PDB entry 3PXD | X-ray diffraction, 2.80 A resolution | chain A

[Chain A]
Name: Breast cancer type 1 susceptibility protein
Source organism: Homo sapiens
Notes: EC 6.3.2.-; fragment: BRCT Domain
UniProtKB: P38398 (BRCA1_HUMAN); numbering as in UniProt (aligned over 1646-1859)
Sequence (214 residues; each row starts with the number of its first residue):
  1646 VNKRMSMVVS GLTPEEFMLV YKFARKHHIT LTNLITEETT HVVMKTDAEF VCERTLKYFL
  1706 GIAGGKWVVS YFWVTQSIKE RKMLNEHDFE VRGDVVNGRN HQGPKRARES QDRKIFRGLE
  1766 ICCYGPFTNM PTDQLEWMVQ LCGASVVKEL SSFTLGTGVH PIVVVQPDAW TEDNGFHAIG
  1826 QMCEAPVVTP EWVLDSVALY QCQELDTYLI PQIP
Disordered / not traced: 1646-1648, 1817-1818
Differences from the reference sequence: engineered mutation Pro1835 (Arg in P38398)
Metal / ion sites: Ni2+ near His1805 (its only coordinating residue here)
Swiss-Prot annotation at these positions:
  - natural variant: Ser1651 (S1651F: In BC; uncertain significance; S1651P: In BC; uncertain significance), Ser1655 (S1655F: In BC; uncertain significance), Thr1685 (T1685A: In BC; T1685I: In BROVCA1), His1686 (H1686Q: In BC; uncertain significance; H1686R: In BC; uncertain significance), Val1688 (deletion: In BC; uncertain significance), Met1689 (M1689R: In BC; uncertain significance), Lys1690 (K1690Q: In some patients with sporadic breast cancer; uncertain significance), Thr1691 (T1691I: In BC; uncertain significance), Asp1692 (D1692N: In ovarian cancer; uncertain significance), Cys1697 (C1697R: In OC), Arg1699 (R1699Q: In BC; R1699W: In BC, OC and FANCS), Gly1706 (G1706A: In BC; G1706E: In BC), 26 further natural variant entries in UniProt
  - mutagenesis: Ser1655 (S1655A: Abolishes interaction with BRIP1), Gly1656 (G1656D: No effect on affinity for a BRIP1 phosphopeptide), Phe1662 (F1662S: Does not abolish ABRAXAS1 binding, but abolishes formation of a heterotetramer with ABRAXAS1), Met1663 (M1663K: Does not abolish ABRAXAS1 binding, but abolishes formation of a heterotetramer with ABRAXAS1), Tyr1666 (Y1666A: Does not abolish ABRAXAS1 binding, but impairs formation of a heterotetramer with ABRAXAS1), Arg1670 (R1670E: Impairs formation of a heterotetramer with ABRAXAS1), Lys1671 (K1671E: Impairs formation of a heterotetramer with ABRAXAS1), Thr1700 (T1700A: Strongly reduces affinity for a BRIP1 phosphopeptide), Lys1702 (K1702M: Abolishes interaction with BRIP1), Gly1738 (G1738E: Abolishes interaction with BRIP1), Ser1755 (S1755A: No effect on in vitro phosphorylation by ATR), Glu1836 (E1836K: Slightly reduces affinity for a BRIP1 phosphopeptide)
Reported in the primary citation:
  - Ni2+ coordination: His1673, His1805
  - mutagenesis - R1835P (3-fold): decreased binding to phosphopeptide
  - conformationally variable residues (loop rearrangement): Asn1774
  - mutagenesis - R1699W: decreased stability in response to GdmCl

[Summary]
From UniProt: 12 mutagenesis sites. From the paper: R1835P reduces binding to phosphopeptide; Ni2+
coordination by His1673 and His1805.
Chain A is Breast cancer type 1 susceptibility protein (Homo sapiens); the structure, Impact of BRCA1 BRCT
domain missense substitutions on phospho-peptide recognition: R1835P, was determined by X-ray diffraction
(same publication as 3PXA, 3PXB, 3PXC and 3PXE).
